7OVJ - chain A; structure by X-ray diffraction, 2.35 A resolution.

# Chain A
Molecule: Dual specificity mitogen-activated protein kinase kinase 7
Organism: Homo sapiens
Notes: EC 2.7.12.2
UniProtKB: O14733 (MP2K7_HUMAN); residues 117-424 here correspond to UniProt positions 101-408 (UniProt number = residue number - 16)
Chain sequence (318 residues; row label = number of the first residue in the row):
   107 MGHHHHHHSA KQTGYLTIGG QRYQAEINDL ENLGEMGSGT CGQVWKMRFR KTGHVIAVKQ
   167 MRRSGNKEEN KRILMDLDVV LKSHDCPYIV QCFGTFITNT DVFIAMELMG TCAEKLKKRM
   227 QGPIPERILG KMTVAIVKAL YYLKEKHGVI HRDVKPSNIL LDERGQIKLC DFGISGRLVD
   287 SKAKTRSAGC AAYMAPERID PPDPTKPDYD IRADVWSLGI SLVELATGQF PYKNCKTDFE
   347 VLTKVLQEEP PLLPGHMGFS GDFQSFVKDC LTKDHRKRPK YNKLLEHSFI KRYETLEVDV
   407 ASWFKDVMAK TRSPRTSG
Unresolved in the structure: 107-117, 146-147, 280-294, 308-316, 420-424
Construct notes: initiating methionine (107); expression tag (108-116); conflict Arg418 (Glu402 in O14733)
Swiss-Prot annotation at these positions:
  - region: His393 to Lys416 (DVD domain)
  - active site: Asp259 (Proton acceptor)
  - binding site (ATP): Met142 to Val150, Lys165
  - modified residue: Ser287 (Phosphoserine), Thr291 (Phosphothreonine)
Covalent attachments: compound 24N linked to Cys218
Small-molecule neighbours: 24N (1-[(3R)-3-[4-azanyl-3-[1-[2,2-bis(fluoranyl)-2-phenyl-ethyl]-1,2,3-triazol-4-yl]pyrazolo[3,4-d]pyrimidin-1-yl]piperidin-1-yl]propan-1-one): Met142, Gly143, Val150, Ala163, Lys165, Ile179, Asp182, Leu183, Val186, Val196, Ile210, Met212, Glu213, Leu214, Met215, Lys221, Ser263, Leu266, Cys276, Asp277
Reported in the primary citation:
  - binding site for 24N: Glu213, Met215, Cys218
  - conformationally variable residues: Asp182

# Summary
Covalently linked compound 24N: at Cys218. UniProt lists active-site residue Asp259 and 10 ATP-binding
residues. From the paper: a binding site for 24N at Glu213, Met215 and Cys218; conformational variability at
Asp182.
Chain A is Dual specificity mitogen-activated protein kinase kinase 7 (Homo sapiens); the structure, Protein
kinase MKK7 in complex with difluoro-phenethyltriazole-substituted pyrazolopyrimidine, was determined by X-ray
diffraction together with 7OVI, 7OVK, 7OVL, 7OVM and 7OVN from the same study.
